Entry 5FGG (X-ray diffraction, 2.70 A resolution); this record covers chains S and T of the 28 polymer chains in the assembly.

[Chain S]
Molecule: Proteasome subunit alpha type-6
Source organism: Saccharomyces cerevisiae (strain ATCC 204508 / S288c)
Notes: EC 3.4.25.1
UniProt: P40302 (PSA6_YEAST); residues 0-233 here correspond to UniProt positions 1-234 (UniProt number = residue number + 1)
Chain sequence (234 residues; each row starts with the number of its first residue; numbering starts at 0):
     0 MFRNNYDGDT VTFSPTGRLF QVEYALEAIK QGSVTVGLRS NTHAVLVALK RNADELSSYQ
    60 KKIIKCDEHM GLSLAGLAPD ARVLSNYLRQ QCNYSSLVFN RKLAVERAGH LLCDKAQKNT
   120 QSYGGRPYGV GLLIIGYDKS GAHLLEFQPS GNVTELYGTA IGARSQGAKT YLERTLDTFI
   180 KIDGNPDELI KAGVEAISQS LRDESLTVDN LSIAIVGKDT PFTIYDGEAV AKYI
Disordered / not traced: 0-2

[Chain T]
Molecule: Probable proteasome subunit alpha type-7
Source organism: Saccharomyces cerevisiae (strain ATCC 204508 / S288c)
Notes: EC 3.4.25.1
UniProt: P21242 (PSA7_YEAST); residues -3 to 284 here correspond to UniProt positions 1-288 (UniProt number = residue number + 4)
Chain sequence (288 residues; numbered -3 to 284; the number before each row is that of its first residue; numbers below 1 keep their minus sign (Met-3 is residue -3)):
    -3 MTSIGTGYDL SNSVFSPDGR NFQVEYAVKA VENGTTSIGI KCNDGVVFAV EKLITSKLLV
    57 PQKNVKIQVV DRHIGCVYSG LIPDGRHLVN RGREEAASFK KLYKTPIPIP AFADRLGQYV
   117 QAHTLYNSVR PFGVSTIFGG VDKNGAHLYM LEPSGSYWGY KGAATGKGRQ SAKAELEKLV
   177 DHHPEGLSAR EAVKQAAKII YLAHEDNKEK DFELEISWCS LSETNGLHKF VKGDLLQEAI
   237 DFAQKEINGD DDEDEDDSDN VMSSDDENAP VATNANATTD QEGDIHLE
Disordered / not traced: -3 to 1, 245-284

[How chain S and chain T interact]
Contacting residue pairs (63):
  Asn4(S) - Leu6(T)
  Tyr5(S) - Asp5(T)  hydrogen bond
  Tyr5(S) - Leu6(T)  hydrophobic
  Thr9(S) - Arg126(T)
  Val10(S) - Gln19(T)
  Val10(S) - Ser124(T)
  Val10(S) - Val125(T)
  Val10(S) - Arg126(T)
  Thr11(S) - Leu6(T)
  Thr11(S) - Gln19(T)
  Phe12(S) - Gln19(T)  hydrogen bond (backbone-side chain)
  Phe12(S) - Tyr22(T)
  Phe12(S) - Ala23(T)  hydrophobic
  Phe12(S) - Leu77(T)  hydrophobic
  Phe12(S) - Arg126(T)
  Phe12(S) - Pro127(T)
  Ser13(S) - Tyr22(T)
  Pro14(S) - Tyr22(T)  hydrophobic
  Pro14(S) - Lys25(T)
  Thr15(S) - Lys25(T)
  Gly16(S) - Tyr22(T)
  Gly16(S) - Lys25(T)
  Gly16(S) - Ala26(T)
  Leu18(S) - Leu77(T)  hydrophobic
  Leu18(S) - Arg126(T)
  Glu105(S) - Lys59(T)
  His109(S) - Arg82(T)
  Cys112(S) - Arg82(T)
  Asp113(S) - Arg82(T)  salt bridge
  Asp113(S) - Asn86(T)
  Gln116(S) - Pro79(T)
  Gln116(S) - Asp80(T)
  Gln116(S) - His83(T)  hydrogen bond
  Gln116(S) - Arg126(T)
  Thr119(S) - Arg126(T)  hydrogen bond (backbone-side chain)
  Gln120(S) - Val125(T)
  Gln120(S) - Arg126(T)  hydrogen bond (backbone-backbone)
  Gln120(S) - Pro127(T)
  Gln120(S) - Phe128(T)
  Ser121(S) - Ser124(T)
  Tyr122(S) - Ser124(T)  hydrogen bond (backbone-backbone)
  Ser149(S) - Pro79(T)
  Gly150(S) - Pro79(T)
  Asn151(S) - Ile78(T)
  Asn151(S) - Pro79(T)
  Thr153(S) - Leu55(T)
  Thr153(S) - Asn60(T)
  Glu154(S) - Val56(T)
  Glu154(S) - Lys59(T)
  Glu154(S) - Asn60(T)  hydrogen bond (backbone-side chain)
  Leu155(S) - Leu54(T)
  Leu155(S) - Leu55(T)  hydrophobic
  Leu155(S) - Val56(T)
  Tyr156(S) - Leu54(T)  hydrogen bond (backbone-backbone)
  Tyr156(S) - Leu55(T)
  Tyr156(S) - Val56(T)
  Tyr156(S) - Pro57(T)
  Gly157(S) - Leu54(T)
  Lys168(S) - Leu54(T)
  Leu171(S) - Leu54(T)
  Glu172(S) - Ser52(T)  hydrogen bond
  Glu172(S) - Lys53(T)
  Leu175(S) - Lys53(T)
Other interface residues (no listed pair), chain S (36 interface residues in all): Arg38, Ser139, His142, Val152
Other interface residues (no listed pair), chain T (30 interface residues in all): His119, Asn123, Gly129

[In short]
36 residues of chain S and 30 residues of chain T are in contact; the contacts include 9 hydrogen bonds and 1
salt bridge. Among the polar pairs are Asp113(S)-Arg82(T), Tyr5(S)-Asp5(T) and Phe12(S)-Gln19(T).
Here chain S is Proteasome subunit alpha type-6 and chain T is Probable proteasome subunit alpha type-7, both
from Saccharomyces cerevisiae (strain ATCC 204508 / S288c). Entry 5FGG (Yeast 20S proteasome
beta5-L(-49S)_D17N double mutant in complex with Carfilzomib) was determined by X-ray diffraction, deposited
together with 5CZ4, 5CZ5, 5CZ6, 5CZ7, 5CZ8, 5CZ9 and 16 further entries.
